PDB entry 8UBG | electron microscopy, 3.50 A resolution | chains A and N of the 20 polymer chains in the assembly

[Chain A (and N)]
Molecule: DpHF19, Green fluorescent protein (Fragment)
From: synthetic construct
Notes: chain N of this document is another copy of the same molecule, construct and numbering; everything in this record applies to it too
UniProtKB: A0A059PIQ0 (A0A059PIQ0_AEQVI); residues 251-486 here correspond to UniProt positions 3-238 (UniProt number = residue number - 248)
Chain sequence (497 residues; numbered 0 to 496; the number before each row is that of its first residue; numbering starts at 0):
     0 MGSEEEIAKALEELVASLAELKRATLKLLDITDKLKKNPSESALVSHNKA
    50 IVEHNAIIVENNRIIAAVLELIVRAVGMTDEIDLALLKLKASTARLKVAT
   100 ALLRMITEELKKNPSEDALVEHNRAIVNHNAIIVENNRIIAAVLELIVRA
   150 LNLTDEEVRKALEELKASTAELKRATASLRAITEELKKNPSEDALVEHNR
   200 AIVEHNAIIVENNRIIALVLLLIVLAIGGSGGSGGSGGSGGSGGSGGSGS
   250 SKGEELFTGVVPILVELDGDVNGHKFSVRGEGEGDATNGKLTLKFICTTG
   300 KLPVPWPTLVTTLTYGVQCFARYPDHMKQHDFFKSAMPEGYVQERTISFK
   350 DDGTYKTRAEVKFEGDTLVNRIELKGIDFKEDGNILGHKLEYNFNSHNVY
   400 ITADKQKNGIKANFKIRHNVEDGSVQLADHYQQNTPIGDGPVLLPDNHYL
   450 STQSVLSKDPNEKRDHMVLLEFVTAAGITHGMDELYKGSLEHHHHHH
Unresolved in the structure: 0, 227-496
Construct notes: conflict Arg278 (Ser30 in A0A059PIQ0), Val454 (Ala206 in A0A059PIQ0); expression tag (487-496)

[Chain A / chain N interface]
Pairs across the interface - 7 pairs, chain A then chain N:
  Val75(A) with Ser41(N)
  Gly76(A) with Ser41(N)
  Met77(A) with Val44(N)
  Thr78(A) with Val44(N)
  Ala149(A) with Glu40(N); Ser41(N), hydrogen bond (backbone-backbone)
  Leu150(A) with Ser39(N)
Interface residues without a listed pair, chain A (7 interface residues in all): Asn151
Interface residues without a listed pair, chain N (6 interface residues in all): Ser45, Lys110

[Summary]
7 residues of chain A face 6 of chain N across their interface; the contacts include 1 hydrogen bond. The
hydrogen-bonded pair Ala149(A)-Ser41(N) is a backbone contact.
Both chains are DpHF19, Green fluorescent protein (Fragment) (synthetic construct). Entry 8UBG (DpHF19
filament) was determined by electron microscopy together with 8UAO and 8UB3 from the same study.
